PDB entry 3WBI | X-ray diffraction, 2.35 A resolution | chain A

Chain A:
Molecule: Eukaryotic translation initiation factor 5B
Organism: Saccharomyces cerevisiae
UniProt: P39730 (IF2P_YEAST); residues 1-602 here correspond to UniProt positions 401-1002 (UniProt number = residue number + 400)
Sequence (606 residues; numbered -3 to 602; the number before each row is that of its first residue; numbers below 1 keep their minus sign (Gly-3 is residue -3)):
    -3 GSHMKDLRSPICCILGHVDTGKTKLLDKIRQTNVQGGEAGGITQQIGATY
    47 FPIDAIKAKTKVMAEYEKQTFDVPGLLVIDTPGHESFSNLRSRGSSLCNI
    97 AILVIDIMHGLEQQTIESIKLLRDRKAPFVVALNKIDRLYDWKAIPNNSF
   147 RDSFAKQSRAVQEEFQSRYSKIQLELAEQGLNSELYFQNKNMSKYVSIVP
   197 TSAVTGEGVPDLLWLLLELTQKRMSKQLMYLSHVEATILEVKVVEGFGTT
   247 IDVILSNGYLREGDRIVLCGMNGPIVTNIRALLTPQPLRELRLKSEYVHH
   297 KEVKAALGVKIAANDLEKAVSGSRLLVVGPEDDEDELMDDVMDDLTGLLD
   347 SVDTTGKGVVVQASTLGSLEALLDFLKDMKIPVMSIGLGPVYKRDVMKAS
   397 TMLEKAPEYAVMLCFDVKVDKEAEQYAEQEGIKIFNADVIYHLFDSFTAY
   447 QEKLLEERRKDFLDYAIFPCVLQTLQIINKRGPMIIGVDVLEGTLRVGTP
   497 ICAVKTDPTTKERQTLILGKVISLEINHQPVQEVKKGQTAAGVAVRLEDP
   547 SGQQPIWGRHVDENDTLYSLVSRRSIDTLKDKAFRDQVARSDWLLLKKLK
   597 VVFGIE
Disordered / not traced: -3 to 0, 78-91
Differences from the reference sequence: expression tag (-3 to 0)
Swiss-Prot annotation at these positions:
  - region: Gly12 to Thr19 (G1), Gly37 to Gln41 (G2), Asp76 to Gly79 (G3), Asn130 to Asp133 (G4), Ser198 to Val200 (G5)
  - binding site (GTP): Asp15 to Lys20, Gln31, Gly37 to Thr39, Asn130 to Asp133, Ala199, Val200
  - binding site (K(+)): Asp15, Gly37
  - binding site (Na(+)): Asp15, Gly37
  - binding site (Mg(2+)): Thr19, Thr39
  - modified residue: Ser5 (Phosphoserine)
Cystine bridges: Cys9-Cys94

In short:
UniProt lists 16 GTP-binding residues, K+-binding residues Asp15 and Gly37, Na+-binding residues Asp15 and
Gly37 and Mg2+-binding residues Thr19 and Thr39.
Chain A is Eukaryotic translation initiation factor 5B (Saccharomyces cerevisiae); the structure, Crystal
structure analysis of eukaryotic translation initiation factor 5B structure I, was determined by X-ray
diffraction together with 3WBJ and 3WBK from the same study.
